PDB entry 5W4Q | X-ray diffraction, 2.29 A resolution | chain A

== Chain A ==
Molecule: Capsid protein p24
Source organism: Human immunodeficiency virus 1
UniProt: B6DRA0 (B6DRA0_9HIV1); residues 1-231 here correspond to UniProt positions 133-363 (UniProt number = residue number + 132)
Amino-acid sequence (231 residues; row label = number of the first residue in the row):
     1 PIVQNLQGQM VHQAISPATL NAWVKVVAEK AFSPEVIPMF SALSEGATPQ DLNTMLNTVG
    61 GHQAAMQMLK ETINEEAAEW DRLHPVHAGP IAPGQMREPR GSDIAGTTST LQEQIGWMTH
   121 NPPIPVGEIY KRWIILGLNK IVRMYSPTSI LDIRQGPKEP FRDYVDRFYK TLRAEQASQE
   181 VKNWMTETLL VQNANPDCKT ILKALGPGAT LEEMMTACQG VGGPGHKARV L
Disordered / not traced: 4-6, 222-231
Differences from the reference sequence: engineered mutation Ala18 (Arg150 in B6DRA0), Ala28 (Glu160 in B6DRA0)
Disulfides: Cys198-Cys218

== Summary ==
Chain A is Capsid protein p24 (Human immunodeficiency virus 1); the structure, Structure of the R18A/E28A
mutant of the HIV-1 capsid protein, was determined by X-ray diffraction together with 5W4O and 5W4P from the
same study.
